Entry 7H1N (X-ray diffraction, 1.41 A resolution); this record covers chains A and B.

Chain A:
Name: Serine protease subunit NS2B
Source organism: Zika virus
UniProtKB: Q32ZE1 (POLG_ZIKV); residues 46-89 here correspond to UniProt positions 1414-1457 (UniProt number = residue number + 1368)
Chain sequence (46 residues; row label = number of the first residue in the row):
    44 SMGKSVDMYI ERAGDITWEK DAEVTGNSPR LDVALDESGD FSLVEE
Disordered / not traced: 44-49, 89
Differences from the reference sequence: expression tag (44-45)

Chain B:
Name: Serine protease NS3
Source organism: Zika virus
Notes: EC 3.4.21.91, 3.6.1.15, 3.6.4.13
UniProtKB: Q32ZE1 (POLG_ZIKV); residues 11-177 here correspond to UniProt positions 1509-1675 (UniProt number = residue number + 1498)
Chain sequence (168 residues; numbered 10 to 177; the number before each row is that of its first residue):
    10 MKEVKKGETT DGVYRVMTRR LLGSTQVGVG VMQEGVFHTM WHVTKGAALR SGEGRLDPYW
    70 GDVKQDLVSY CGPWKLDAAW DGLSEVQLLA VPPGERAKNI QTLPGIFKTK DGDIGAVALD
   130 YPAGTSGSPI LDKCGRVIGL YGNGVVIKNG SYVSAITQGK REEETPVE
Disordered / not traced: 10-16, 171-177
Differences from the reference sequence: initiating methionine (10); conflict K107 (Arg1605 in Q32ZE1)
Residues lining bound ligands:
  - U4C ((2S)-1',4'-dihydro-2'H-spiro[pyrrolidine-2,3'-quinolin]-2'-one): D129, Y130, P131, A132, S135, Y150, G151, V155, Y161
  - W2M ((2R)-1',4'-dihydro-2'H-spiro[pyrrolidine-2,3'-quinolin]-2'-one): P101, E104, D129, Y130, P131
UniProt features mapped onto this chain:
  - active site (Charge relay system): H51, D75, S135

Interface between chain A and chain B:
Pairs across the interface (101):
  D50(A) - M26(B)
  D50(A) - T27(B)
  D50(A) - R28(B)
  D50(A) - R59(B)  salt bridge
  M51(A) - M26(B)
  M51(A) - V36(B)  hydrophobic
  M51(A) - V52(B)
  M51(A) - T53(B)
  M51(A) - L58(B)
  M51(A) - R59(B)  hydrogen bond (backbone-backbone)
  Y52(A) - R24(B)
  Y52(A) - V25(B)
  Y52(A) - M26(B)  hydrogen bond (backbone-backbone)
  Y52(A) - R28(B)  hydrogen bond
  Y52(A) - S33(B)  hydrogen bond
  Y52(A) - R59(B)
  I53(A) - Y23(B)  hydrophobic
  I53(A) - R24(B)
  I53(A) - M41(B)  hydrophobic
  I53(A) - F46(B)  hydrophobic
  I53(A) - L58(B)  hydrophobic
  I53(A) - R59(B)  hydrogen bond (backbone-backbone)
  I53(A) - S60(B)
  I53(A) - L65(B)  hydrophobic
  E54(A) - Y23(B)
  E54(A) - R24(B)  hydrogen bond (backbone-backbone)
  R55(A) - E17(B)
  R55(A) - T19(B)
  R55(A) - D20(B)  hydrogen bond (side chain-backbone)
  R55(A) - G21(B)
  R55(A) - V22(B)
  R55(A) - Y23(B)
  A56(A) - V22(B)  hydrogen bond (backbone-backbone)
  A56(A) - V100(B)  hydrophobic
  A56(A) - A106(B)
  G57(A) - G21(B)
  G57(A) - V22(B)  hydrogen bond (backbone-backbone)
  D58(A) - L98(B)
  I59(A) - G21(B)
  I59(A) - V22(B)
  I59(A) - V40(B)  hydrophobic
  I59(A) - L98(B)  hydrophobic
  I59(A) - L140(B)  hydrophobic
  I59(A) - G144(B)
  I59(A) - V146(B)  hydrophobic
  T60(A) - N108(B)  hydrogen bond (backbone-side chain)
  T60(A) - L140(B)
  W61(A) - E94(B)
  W61(A) - V95(B)
  W61(A) - Q96(B)
  W61(A) - Q110(B)
  W61(A) - L140(B)
  W61(A) - D141(B)
  W61(A) - K142(B)
  E62(A) - Q96(B)  hydrogen bond (backbone-side chain)
  E62(A) - N108(B)
  A65(A) - Q96(B)
  A65(A) - N108(B)
  E66(A) - I109(B)
  E66(A) - Q110(B)  hydrogen bond (backbone-backbone)
  V67(A) - E94(B)
  V67(A) - Q110(B)
  T68(A) - I109(B)
  T68(A) - Q110(B)  hydrogen bond (backbone-backbone)
  T68(A) - T111(B)  hydrogen bond (backbone-side chain)
  T68(A) - L128(B)
  G69(A) - T111(B)
  G69(A) - A127(B)
  N70(A) - L112(B)
  N70(A) - A127(B)
  S71(A) - L112(B)  hydrogen bond (side chain-backbone)
  S71(A) - P113(B)
  S71(A) - G114(B)
  P72(A) - G114(B)
  P72(A) - I115(B)  hydrogen bond (backbone-backbone)
  P72(A) - A127(B)
  R73(A) - I115(B)
  R73(A) - K117(B)
  L74(A) - I115(B)  hydrogen bond (backbone-backbone)
  L74(A) - F116(B)
  L74(A) - K117(B)  hydrogen bond (backbone-backbone)
  L74(A) - I156(B)  hydrophobic
  D75(A) - K117(B)  salt bridge
  V76(A) - F116(B)  hydrophobic
  V76(A) - K117(B)  hydrogen bond (backbone-backbone)
  V76(A) - T118(B)
  D79(A) - K73(B)
  E80(A) - K73(B)
  S81(A) - V72(B)
  G82(A) - V72(B)
  G82(A) - K73(B)
  G82(A) - N152(B)  hydrogen bond (backbone-side chain)
  F84(A) - F116(B)  hydrophobic
  F84(A) - N152(B)
  F84(A) - G153(B)
  F84(A) - V154(B)  hydrophobic
  F84(A) - A164(B)  hydrophobic
  S85(A) - V154(B)
  L86(A) - V155(B)
  L86(A) - I156(B)  hydrophobic
  E88(A) - K157(B)
Interface residues without a listed pair, chain A (34 interface residues in all): L78
Interface residues without a listed pair, chain B (61 interface residues in all): R29, A57, R105, I123, P138, V162

Summary:
Chain A and chain B form an interface of 34 and 61 residues respectively, with 20 hydrogen bonds and 2 salt
bridges. Polar contacts include D50(A)-R59(B), D75(A)-K117(B) and Y52(A)-R28(B). Chain B binds compound U4C
and compound W2M. UniProt lists 3 active-site residues on chain B.
Chain A is Serine protease subunit NS2B and chain B is Serine protease NS3, both from Zika virus; the
structure, PanDDA analysis group deposition -- Crystal Structure of ZIKV NS2B-NS3 protease in complex with
POB0120, was determined by X-ray diffraction.
